6I2R - chains A and B of the 4 polymer chains in the assembly; structure by X-ray diffraction, 2.20 A resolution.

Chain A:
Name: Multifunctional 2-oxoglutarate metabolism enzyme
Source organism: Mycobacterium smegmatis (strain ATCC 700084 / mc(2)155)
Notes: EC 2.2.1.5, 4.1.1.71, 1.2.4.2, 2.3.1.61
Reference sequence: A0R2B1 (KGD_MYCS2); residues 361-1227 here = UniProt positions 361-1227
Sequence (868 residues; each row starts with the number of its first residue):
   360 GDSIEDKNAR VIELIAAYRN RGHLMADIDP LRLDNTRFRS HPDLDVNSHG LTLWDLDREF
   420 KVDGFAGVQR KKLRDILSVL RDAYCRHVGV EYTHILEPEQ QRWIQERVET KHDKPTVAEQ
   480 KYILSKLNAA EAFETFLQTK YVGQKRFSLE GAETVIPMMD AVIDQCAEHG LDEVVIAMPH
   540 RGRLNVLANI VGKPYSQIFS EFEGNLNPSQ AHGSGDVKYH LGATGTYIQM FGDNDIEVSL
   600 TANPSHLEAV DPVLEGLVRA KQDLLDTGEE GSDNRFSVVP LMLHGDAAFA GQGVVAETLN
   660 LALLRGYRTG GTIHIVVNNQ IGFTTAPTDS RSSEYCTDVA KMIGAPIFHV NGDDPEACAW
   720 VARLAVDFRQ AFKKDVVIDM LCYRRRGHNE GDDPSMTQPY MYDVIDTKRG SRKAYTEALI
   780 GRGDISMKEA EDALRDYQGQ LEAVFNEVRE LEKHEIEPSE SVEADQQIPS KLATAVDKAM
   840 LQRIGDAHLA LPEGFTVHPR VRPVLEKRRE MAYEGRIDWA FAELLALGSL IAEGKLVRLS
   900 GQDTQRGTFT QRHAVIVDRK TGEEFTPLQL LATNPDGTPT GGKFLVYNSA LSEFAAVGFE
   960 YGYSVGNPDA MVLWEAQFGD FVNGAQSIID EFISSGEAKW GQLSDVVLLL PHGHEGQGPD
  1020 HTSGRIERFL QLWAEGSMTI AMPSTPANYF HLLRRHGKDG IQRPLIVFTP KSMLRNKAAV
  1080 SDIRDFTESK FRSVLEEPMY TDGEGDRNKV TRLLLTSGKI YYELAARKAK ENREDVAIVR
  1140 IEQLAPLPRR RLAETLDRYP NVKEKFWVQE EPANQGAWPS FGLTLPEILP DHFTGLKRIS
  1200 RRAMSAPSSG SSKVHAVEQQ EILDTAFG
Not modelled in the structure: 360-363, 398-409, 423-426, 563-572, 814-827
Differences from the reference sequence: expression tag (360); engineered mutation Ala802 (Arg in A0R2B1)
Metal / ion sites: Mg2+: Asp645, Asn678, Ile680 (together with thiamine diphosphate); Ca2+: Asp1004, His1055, Asp1058, Ile1060
Ligand contacts:
  - thiamine diphosphate (TPP), molecule 1: Arg540, Ser604, His605, Leu606, Gly644, Asp645, Ala646, Ala647, Gln651, Asn678, Ile680, Gly681, Phe682, His747
  - thiamine diphosphate (TPP), molecule 2: Gln901, Leu950, Glu952, Gln976, Phe980
Swiss-Prot annotation at these positions:
  - binding site (thiamine diphosphate): Arg540, Ser604, Leu606, Asp645, Ala646, Ala647, Asn678
  - binding site (2-oxoglutarate): His579, Ser604, His1020
  - binding site (Mg(2+)): Asp645, Asn678, Ile680
  - binding site (acetyl-CoA): Thr1038, Arg1054, Lys1089, Ser1092, Gln1142, Arg1149, Arg1150
  - mutagenesis: His539 (H539A: Loss of KG decarboxylase activity), His579 (H579A: Loss of KG decarboxylase activity), His747 (H747A: 40-fold decrease in KG decarboxylase activity), Arg781 (R781A: Increase in KG decarboxylase activity), His1020 (H1020A: Loss of KG decarboxylase activity), Glu1034 (E1034A: Loss of activation by acetyl-CoA), Arg1062 (R1062A: Loss of activation by acetyl-CoA)
What the authors report for this chain:
  - conformationally variable residues (helix shift): Ser785 to His813

Chain B:
Name: Glycogen accumulation regulator GarA
Source organism: Mycobacterium smegmatis (strain ATCC 700084 / mc(2)155)
Reference sequence: A0QYG2 (GARA_MYCS2); residue numbers follow UniProt; this construct covers 45-158
Sequence (115 residues; row label = number of the first residue in the row):
    44 GSGVEGLPSG SALLVVKRGP NAGSRFLLDQ PTTSAGRHPD SDIFLDDVTV SRRHAEFRLE
   104 GGEFQVVDVG SLNGTYVNRE PVDSAVLANG DEVQIGKFRL VFLTGPKSDD SGSNA
Not modelled in the structure: 44-53, 148-158
Differences from the reference sequence: expression tag (44)

Interface between chain A and chain B:
Pairs across the interface (46):
  Ala477(A) with Tyr119(B)
  Lys480(A) with Leu115(B); Asn116(B)
  Tyr481(A) with Thr92(B); Asn116(B); Lys140(B), hydrogen bond
  Ser484(A) with Leu115(B); Asn116(B), hydrogen bond
  Lys485(A) with Val91(B); Thr92(B); Lys140(B)
  Asn487(A) with Leu115(B)
  Ala488(A) with Val91(B), hydrophobic
  Asn548(A) with Val91(B)
  Tyr554(A) with Arg80(B), hydrogen bond
  Tyr586(A) with Lys140(B)
  Ile587(A) with Arg61(B); Gly62(B); Lys140(B), hydrogen bond (backbone-side chain); Arg142(B)
  Gln588(A) with Arg61(B); Arg142(B), hydrogen bond (backbone-side chain)
  Met589(A) with Asn116(B); Gln137(B), hydrogen bond (backbone-side chain); Gly139(B); Lys140(B); Arg142(B), hydrogen bond (backbone-side chain)
  Phe590(A) with Tyr119(B)
  Gly591(A) with Arg61(B), hydrogen bond (backbone-side chain); Arg142(B), hydrogen bond (backbone-side chain)
  Asp592(A) with Arg61(B); Arg122(B), salt bridge
  Asn593(A) with Arg61(B), hydrogen bond (backbone-side chain)
  Asp594(A) with Arg61(B), salt bridge
  Asp791(A) with Gly113(B); Ser114(B)
  Ala792(A) with Leu115(B), hydrophobic
  Arg794(A) with Gly113(B), hydrogen bond (side chain-backbone)
  Asp795(A) with Ser94(B), hydrogen bond; Leu115(B)
  Gly798(A) with Arg95(B)
  Gln799(A) with Arg80(B), hydrogen bond; Val91(B), hydrogen bond (side chain-backbone)
  Glu801(A) with Arg95(B)
  Ala802(A) with Arg80(B)
  Asn805(A) with Pro82(B)
Also at the interface, not in a pair above, chain A (30 interface residues in all): Leu483, Asp519, Glu806
Also at the interface, not in a pair above, chain B (22 interface residues in all): Pro63, Asp89, Val93, Val112
Interface features reported in the paper:
  - hot spots on chain A (mutagenesis) - S484R/A488Q, D795A: abolished binding to Glycogen accumulation regulator GarA (chain B)

Summary:
The interface between chain A and chain B involves 30 residues on one side and 22 on the other, with 14
hydrogen bonds and 2 salt bridges. Among the polar pairs are Asp592(A)-Arg122(B), Asp594(A)-Arg61(B) and
Tyr481(A)-Lys140(B). The paper reports that S484R/A488Q and D795A of chain A abolish binding to Glycogen
accumulation regulator GarA (chain B); conformational variability at Ser785(A).
Chain A is Multifunctional 2-oxoglutarate metabolism enzyme and chain B is Glycogen accumulation regulator
GarA, both from Mycobacterium smegmatis (strain ATCC 700084 / mc(2)155); the structure, Crystal structure of
the SucA domain of Mycobacterium smegmatis KGD (alpha-ketoglutarate decarboxylase), mutant R802A, in complex
..., was determined by X-ray diffraction (same publication as 6I2P, 6I2Q and 6I2S).
